1K8A - chains A and R of the 30 polymer chains in the assembly; structure by X-ray diffraction, 3.00 A resolution.

# Chain A
Molecule: 23S RRNA
Organism: Haloarcula marismortui
Sequence (2922 nucleotides; row label = number of the first residue in the row):
     2 UUGGCUACUAUGCCAGCUGGUGGAUUGCUCGGCUCAGGCGCUGAUGAAGG
    52 ACGUGCCAAGCUGCGAUAAGCCAUGGGGAGCCGCACGGAGGCGAAGAACC
   102 AUGGAUUUCCGAAUGAGAAUCUCUCUAACAAUUGCUUCGCGCAAUGAGGA
   152 ACCCCGAGAACUGAAACAUCUCAGUAUCGGGAGGAACAGAAAACGCAAUG
   202 UGAUGUCGUUAGUAACCGCGAGUGAACGCGAUACAGCCCAAACCGAAGCC
   252 CUCACGGGCAAUGUGGUGUCAGGGCUACCUCUCAUCAGCCGACCGUCUCG
   302 ACGAAGUCUCUUGGAACAGAGCGUGAUACAGGGUGACAACCCCGUACUCG
   352 AGACCAGUACGACGUGCGGUAGUGCCAGAGUAGCGGGGGUUGGAUAUCCC
   402 UCGCGAAUAACGCAGGCAUCGACUGCGAAGGCUAAACACAACCUGAGACC
   452 GAUAGUGAACAAGUAGUGUGAACGAACGCUGCAAAGUACCCUCAGAAGGG
   502 AGGCGAAAUAGAGCAUGAAAUCAGUUGGCGAUCGAGCGACAGGGCAUACA
   552 AGGUCCCUCGACGAAUGACCGACGCGCGAGCGUCCAGUAAGACUCACGGG
   602 AAGCCGAUGUUCUGUCGUACGUUUUGAAAAACGAGCCAGGGAGUGUGUCU
   652 GCAUGGCAAGUCUAACCGGAGUAUCCGGGGAGGCACAGGGAAACCGACAU
   702 GGCCGCAGGGCUUUGCCCGAGGGCCGCCGUCUUCAAGGGCGGGGAGCCAU
   752 GUGGACACGACCCGAAUCCGGACGAUCUACGCAUGGACAAGAUGAAGCGU
   802 GCCGAAAGGCACGUGGAAGUCUGUUAGAGUUGGUGUCCUACAAUACCCUC
   852 UCGUGAUCUAUGUGUAGGGGUGAAAGGCCCAUCGAGUCCGGCAACAGCUG
   902 GUUCCAAUCGAAACAUGUCGAAGCAUGACCUCCGCCGAGGUAGUCUGUGA
   952 GGUAGAGCGACCGAUUGGUGUGUCCGCCUCCGAGAGGAGUCGGCACACCU
  1002 GUCAAACUCCAAACUUACAGACGCCGUUUGACGCGGGGAUUCCGGUGCGC
  1052 GGGGUAAGCCUGUGUACCAGGAGGGGAACAACCCAGAGAUAGGUUAAGGU
  1102 CCCCAAGUGUGGAUUAAGUGUAAUCCUCUGAAGGUGGUCUCGAGCCCUAG
  1152 ACAGCCGGGAGGUGAGCUUAGAAGCAGCUACCCUCUAAGAAAAGCGUAAC
  1202 AGCUUACCGGCCGAGGUUUGAGGCGCCCAAAAUGAUCGGGACUCAAAUCC
  1252 ACCACCGAGACCUGUCCGUACCACUCAUACUGGUAAUCGAGUAGAUUGGC
  1302 GCUCUAAUUGGAUGGAAGUAGGGGUGAAAACUCCUAUGGACCGAUUAGUG
  1352 ACGAAAAUCCUGGCCAUAGUAGCAGCGAUAGUCGGGUGAGAACCCCGACG
  1402 GCCUAAUGGAUAAGGGUUCCUCAGCACUGCUGAUCAGCUGAGGGUUAGCC
  1452 GGUCCUAAGUCAUACCGCAACUCGACUAUGACGAAAUGGGAAACGGGUUA
  1502 AUAUUCCCGUGCCACUAUGCAGUGAAAGUUGACGCCCUGGGGUCGAUCAC
  1552 GCUGGGCAUUCGCCCAGUCGAACCGUCCAACUCCGUGGAAGCCGUAAUGG
  1602 CAGGAAGCGGACGAACGGCGGCAUAGGGAAACGUGAUUCAACCUGGGGCC
  1652 CAUGAAAAGACGAGCAUAGUGUCCGUACCGAGAACCGACACAGGUGUCCA
  1702 UGGCGGCGAAAGCCAAGGCCUGUCGGGAGCAACCAACGUUAGGGAAUUCG
  1752 GCAAGUUAGUCCCGUACCUUCGGAAGAAGGGAUGCCUGCUCCGGAACGGA
  1802 GCAGGUCGCAGUGACUCGGAAGCUCGGACUGUCUAGUAACAACAUAGGUG
  1852 ACCGCAAAUCCGCAAGGACUCGUACGGUCACUGAAUCCUGCCCAGUGCAG
  1902 GUAUCUGAACACCUCGUACAAGAGGACGAAGGACCUGUCAACGGCGGGGG
  1952 UAACUAUGACCCUCUUAAGGUAGCGUAGUACCUUGCCGCAUCAGUAGCGG
  2002 CUUGCAUGAAUGGAUUAACCAGAGCUUCACUGUCCCAACGUUGGGCCCGG
  2052 UGAACUGUACAUUCCAGUGCGGAGUCUGGAGACACCCAGGGGGAAGCGAA
  2102 GACCCUAUGGAGCUUUACUGCAGGCUGUCGCUGAGACGUGGUCGCCGAUG
  2152 UGCAGCAUAGGUAGGAGACACUACACAGGUACCCGCGCUAGCGGGCCACC
  2202 GAGUCAACAGUGAAAUACUACCCGUCGGUGACUGCGACUCUCACUCCGGG
  2252 AGGAGGACACCGAUAGCCGGGCAGUUUGACUGGGGCGGUACGCGCUCGAA
  2302 AAGAUAUCGAGCGCGCCCUAUGGCUAUCUCAGCCGGGACAGAGACCCGGC
  2352 GAAGAGUGCAAGAGCAAAAGAUAGCUUGACAGUGUUCUUCCCAACGAGGA
  2402 ACGCUGACGCGAAAGCGUGGUCUAGCGAACCAAUUAGCCUGCUUGAUGCG
  2452 GGCAAUUGAUGACAGAAAAGCUACCCUAGGGAUAACAGAGUCGUCACUCG
  2502 CAAGAGCACAUAUCGACCGAGUGGCUUGCUACCUCGAUGUCGGUUCCCUC
  2552 CAUCCUGCCCGUGCAGAAGCGGGCAAGGGUGAGGUUGUUCGCCUAUUAAA
  2602 GGAGGUCGUGAGCUGGGUUUAGACCGUCGUGAGACAGGUCGGCUGCUAUC
  2652 UACUGGGUGUGUAAUGGUGUCUGACAAGAACGACCGUAUAGUACGAGAGG
  2702 AACUACGGUUGGUGGCCACUGGUGUACCGGUUGUUCGAGAGAGCACGUGC
  2752 CGGGUAGCCACGCCACACGGGGUAAGAGCUGAACGCAUCUAAGCUCGAAA
  2802 CCCACUUGGAAAAGAGACACCGCCGAGGUCCCGCGUACAAGACGCGGUCG
  2852 AUAGACUCGGGGUGUGCGCGUCGAGGUAACGAGACGUUAAGCCCACGAGC
  2902 ACUAACAGACCAAAGCCAUCAU
Not modelled in the structure: 2-9, 126-127, 715, 971-998, 1560, 1952-1963, 2137-2236, 2339-2343, 2665-2666, 2915-2923
Construct notes: conflict C560 (U3155 in 3377779)
Glycans and other covalent adducts: carbomycin a (CAI) linked to A2103
Bound ions: Mg2+ site 1 near G28 (its only coordinating residue here); Na+ site 1: C40, G41; Na+ site 2: G56, A59, G61; Na+ site 3: G66, U107, U108; Mg2+ site 2 near U115 (its only coordinating residue here); Na+ site 4: C141, G142; Na+ site 5 near U146 (its only coordinating residue here); Mg2+ site 3: C162, U2276; K+ site 1: C162, U163, U172; Mg2+ site 4: A165, A167, C168; Na+ site 6: A165, A166, A167; Mg2+ site 5: A166, G219; 57 more Na+ sites not listed; 98 more Mg2+ sites not listed; 1 more K+ sites not listed
Small-molecule neighbours: carbomycin a (CAI): G2099, A2100, G2102, A2486, C2487, A2538, G2540, U2541, C2644, G2646

# Chain R
Name: Ribosomal protein L21E
Organism: Haloarcula marismortui
UniProt: P12734 (RL21_HALMA); residues 1-95 here = UniProt positions 1-95
Amino-acid sequence (95 residues; numbered 1 to 95; the number before each row is that of its first residue):
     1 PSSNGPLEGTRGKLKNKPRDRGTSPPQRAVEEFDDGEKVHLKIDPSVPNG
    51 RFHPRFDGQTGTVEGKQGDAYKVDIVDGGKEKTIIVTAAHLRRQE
Bound ions: Na+: Asp20, Gly22, Ser24, Ser46

# Interface between chain A and chain R
Contacting residue pairs (110):
  G948(A) - Gln94(R)  base contact
  G948(A) - Glu95(R)  hydrogen bond to the sugar
  U949(A) - His40(R)  hydrogen bond to the base
  U949(A) - Gln94(R)  hydrogen bond to the base
  U949(A) - Glu95(R)  hydrogen bond to the sugar
  G950(A) - His40(R)  sugar contact
  G950(A) - Gly58(R)  hydrogen bond to the base
  A951(A) - Lys42(R)  phosphate contact
  A951(A) - Asp57(R)  sugar contact
  A951(A) - Gly58(R)  sugar contact
  G952(A) - Lys42(R)  salt bridge to the phosphate
  G953(A) - Gly12(R)  phosphate contact
  G953(A) - Lys13(R)  hydrogen bond to the phosphate
  G953(A) - Lys17(R)  base contact
  A1007(A) - Arg11(R)  phosphate contact
  C1008(A) - Arg11(R)  salt bridge to the phosphate
  U1009(A) - Lys15(R)  salt bridge to the phosphate
  C1010(A) - Pro18(R)  phosphate contact
  A1018(A) - Gly58(R)  sugar contact
  A1018(A) - Gln59(R)  hydrogen bond to the sugar
  A1018(A) - Thr60(R)  hydrogen bond to the sugar
  C1019(A) - Lys38(R)  hydrogen bond to the phosphate
  C1019(A) - Thr60(R)  sugar contact
  C1019(A) - Gln94(R)  hydrogen bond to the base
  A1020(A) - Lys38(R)  salt bridge to the phosphate
  G2295(A) - Ser3(R)  base contact
  G2295(A) - Asn4(R)  hydrogen bond to the phosphate
  G2295(A) - Gly5(R)  hydrogen bond to the phosphate
  C2296(A) - Ser2(R)  hydrogen bond to the base
  C2296(A) - Ser3(R)  hydrogen bond to the phosphate
  C2296(A) - Asn4(R)  hydrogen bond to the phosphate
  C2296(A) - Gly5(R)  hydrogen bond to the phosphate
  C2296(A) - Pro6(R)  phosphate contact
  C2296(A) - Leu7(R)  hydrogen bond to the phosphate
  C2296(A) - Glu8(R)  hydrogen bond to the phosphate
  U2297(A) - Ser2(R)  hydrogen bond to the base
  U2297(A) - Leu7(R)  phosphate contact
  U2297(A) - Glu8(R)  phosphate contact
  U2297(A) - Gly9(R)  hydrogen bond to the phosphate
  U2297(A) - Thr10(R)  hydrogen bond to the phosphate
  U2297(A) - Arg11(R)  phosphate contact
  C2298(A) - Ser2(R)  hydrogen bond to the base
  C2298(A) - Arg11(R)  salt bridge to the phosphate
  G2299(A) - Pro1(R)  base contact
  A2300(A) - Pro1(R)  base contact
  G2304(A) - Lys13(R)  salt bridge to the phosphate
  G2304(A) - Arg55(R)  phosphate contact
  A2305(A) - Arg55(R)  salt bridge to the phosphate
  U2306(A) - Pro1(R)  phosphate contact
  A2307(A) - Pro1(R)  phosphate contact
  A2353(A) - Arg21(R)  hydrogen bond to the base
  A2354(A) - Arg21(R)  salt bridge to the phosphate
  G2363(A) - Leu7(R)  base contact
  G2363(A) - Arg11(R)  hydrogen bond to the phosphate
  A2364(A) - Arg11(R)  salt bridge to the phosphate
  A2364(A) - Leu14(R)  hydrogen bond to the sugar
  A2364(A) - Lys15(R)  phosphate contact
  G2365(A) - Leu14(R)  sugar contact
  G2365(A) - Lys15(R)  phosphate contact
  G2365(A) - Asn16(R)  hydrogen bond to the phosphate
  G2365(A) - Pro45(R)  sugar contact
  G2365(A) - Ser46(R)  phosphate contact
  C2366(A) - Arg21(R)  phosphate contact
  C2366(A) - Gly22(R)  hydrogen bond to the phosphate
  C2366(A) - Thr23(R)  phosphate contact
  C2366(A) - Ser46(R)  hydrogen bond to the phosphate
  A2367(A) - Gly22(R)  phosphate contact
  A2367(A) - Thr23(R)  hydrogen bond to the phosphate
  A2370(A) - Ser46(R)  hydrogen bond to the base
  A2370(A) - Pro48(R)  base contact
  G2385(A) - Gln67(R)  base contact
  U2386(A) - Gln67(R)  hydrogen bond to the base
  U2387(A) - Thr83(R)  hydrogen bond to the sugar
  U2387(A) - Ile85(R)  sugar contact
  C2388(A) - His53(R)  sugar contact
  C2388(A) - Phe56(R)  phosphate contact
  C2388(A) - Lys82(R)  phosphate contact
  C2388(A) - Thr83(R)  hydrogen bond to the phosphate
  U2389(A) - His53(R)  sugar contact
  U2389(A) - Arg55(R)  phosphate contact
  U2389(A) - Phe56(R)  phosphate contact
  U2389(A) - Lys82(R)  salt bridge to the phosphate
  U2390(A) - Asn4(R)  sugar contact
  U2390(A) - Arg55(R)  salt bridge to the phosphate
  C2392(A) - Arg55(R)  hydrogen bond to the sugar
  C2392(A) - Asp77(R)  hydrogen bond to the sugar
  C2392(A) - Lys82(R)  hydrogen bond to the phosphate
  C2393(A) - Asp77(R)  sugar contact
  C2393(A) - Gly78(R)  sugar contact
  C2393(A) - Gly79(R)  hydrogen bond to the phosphate
  C2393(A) - Lys80(R)  phosphate contact
  C2393(A) - Lys82(R)  salt bridge to the phosphate
  A2394(A) - Gly79(R)  phosphate contact
  A2394(A) - Lys80(R)  hydrogen bond to the phosphate
  A2395(A) - Lys80(R)  salt bridge to the phosphate
  A2402(A) - Gly50(R)  phosphate contact
  A2402(A) - Arg51(R)  hydrogen bond to the sugar
  C2403(A) - Asn49(R)  phosphate contact
  C2403(A) - Gly50(R)  hydrogen bond to the phosphate
  C2403(A) - Gln67(R)  hydrogen bond to the sugar
  C2403(A) - Ala70(R)  phosphate contact
  C2403(A) - Ile85(R)  sugar contact
  G2404(A) - Gln67(R)  phosphate contact
  G2404(A) - Gly68(R)  phosphate contact
  G2404(A) - Asp69(R)  hydrogen bond to the phosphate
  G2404(A) - Ala70(R)  hydrogen bond to the phosphate
  C2423(A) - Leu7(R)  sugar contact
  U2424(A) - Gly5(R)  sugar contact
  U2424(A) - Pro6(R)  sugar contact
  U2424(A) - Leu7(R)  sugar contact
Interface residues without a listed pair, chain A (51 interface residues in all): C1011, A2303, G2310, A2311, C2391
Interface residues without a listed pair, chain R (53 interface residues in all): Glu81, Ile84, Arg93

# Summary
51 residues of chain A face 53 of chain R across their interface, with 43 hydrogen bonds and 13 salt bridges.
Polar contacts include U949(A)-His40(R), U949(A)-Gln94(R) and G950(A)-Gly58(R). Covalently linked carbomycin
a: at A2103(A). C40(A) and G41(A) coordinate Na+ site 1.
Here chain A is 23S RRNA and chain R is Ribosomal protein L21E, both from Haloarcula marismortui. Entry 1K8A
(Co-crystal structure of Carbomycin A bound to the 50S ribosomal subunit of Haloarcula marismortui) was
determined by X-ray diffraction together with 1K9M, 1KD1 and 1M1K from the same study.
